Entry 2M5A (solution NMR); this record covers chains A and B.

Chain A:
Name: Immunoglobulin G-binding protein A
Organism: Staphylococcus aureus
Reference sequence: P38507 (SPA_STAAU); residues 2-58 here correspond to UniProt positions 213-269 (UniProt number = residue number + 211)
Amino-acid sequence (58 residues; numbered 1 to 58; the number before each row is that of its first residue):
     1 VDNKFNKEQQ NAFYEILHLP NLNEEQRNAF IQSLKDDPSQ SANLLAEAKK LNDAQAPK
Construct notes: expression tag (1); conflict Ala-29 (Gly240 in P38507)

Chain B:
Name: ZpA963
Organism: artificial gene
Amino-acid sequence (58 residues; each row starts with the number of its first residue):
   101 VDNKFNKETQ EASWEIFTLP NLNGRQVAAF ISSLLDDPSQ SANLLAEAKK LNDAQAPK

How chain A and chain B interact:
Pairs across the interface (34; chain A residue first):
  Phe-5(A) with Trp-114(B); Phe-117(B); Thr-118(B)
  Gln-9(A) with Trp-114(B)
  Gln-10(A) with Trp-114(B)
  Phe-13(A) with Ser-113(B); Trp-114(B); Phe-117(B); Ile-131(B)
  Tyr-14(A) with Gln-110(B); Trp-114(B)
  Leu-17(A) with Phe-105(B); Ser-113(B); Ile-131(B); Leu-135(B)
  His-18(A) with Gln-110(B)
  Glu-24(A) with Ser-132(B); Asp-136(B)
  Arg-27(A) with Leu-135(B)
  Asn-28(A) with Ala-128(B); Ser-132(B)
  Ile-31(A) with Phe-117(B); Val-127(B); Ala-128(B); Ile-131(B)
  Gln-32(A) with Gly-124(B); Arg-125(B)
  Leu-34(A) with Phe-117(B)
  Lys-35(A) with Phe-117(B); Leu-119(B); Pro-120(B); Leu-122(B); Asn-123(B); Gly-124(B)

In short:
14 residues of chain A face 18 of chain B across their interface.
Chain A is Immunoglobulin G-binding protein A (Staphylococcus aureus) and chain B is ZpA963 (artificial gene);
the structure, Protein A binding by an engineered Affibody molecule, was determined by solution NMR.
